Entry 9H5E (X-ray diffraction, 1.90 A resolution); this record covers chain A.

# Chain A
Name: Nicotinamide N-methyltransferase
From: Homo sapiens
Notes: EC 2.1.1.1
UniProt: P40261 (NNMT_HUMAN); residue numbers follow UniProt; this construct covers 3-261
Chain sequence (280 residues; row label = number of the first residue in the row; numbers below 1 keep their minus sign (His-18 is residue -18)):
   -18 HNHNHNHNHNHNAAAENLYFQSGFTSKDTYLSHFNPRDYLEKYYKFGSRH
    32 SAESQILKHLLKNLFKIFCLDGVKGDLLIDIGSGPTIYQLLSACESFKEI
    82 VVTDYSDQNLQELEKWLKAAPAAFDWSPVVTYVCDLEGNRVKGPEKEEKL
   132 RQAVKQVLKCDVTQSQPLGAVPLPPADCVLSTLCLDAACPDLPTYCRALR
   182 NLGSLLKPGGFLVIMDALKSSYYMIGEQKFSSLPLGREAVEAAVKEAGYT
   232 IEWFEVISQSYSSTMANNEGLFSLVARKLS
Unresolved in the structure: -18 to 3
Construct notes: expression tag (-18 to 2); engineered mutation Ala100 (Lys in P40261), Ala101 (Glu in P40261), Ala103 (Glu in P40261)
Ligand contacts:
  - 6-methoxy-1-methyl-pyridine-3-carboxamide (A1ISJ): Tyr20, Tyr24, Tyr25, Leu164, Asp167, Asp197, Ala198, Ser201, Tyr203, Tyr204, Ser213, Tyr242, Ala247
  - S-adenosylhomocysteine (SAH): Lys8, Tyr11, Phe15, Tyr20, Tyr25, Gly63, Ser64, Gly65, Thr67, Tyr69, Gln70, Asp85, Tyr86, Ser87, Asn90, Cys141, Asp142, Val143, Thr144, Thr163, Leu164, Cys165, Ala168, Ala169, Tyr204
UniProt features mapped onto this chain:
  - binding site (S-adenosyl-L-methionine): Tyr20, Tyr25, Gly63, Tyr69, Asp85, Asn90, Asp142, Val143, Thr163
  - binding site (nicotinamide): Asp197, Ser213
  - modified residue: Arg18 (Citrulline), Lys39 (N6-acetyllysine), Arg132 (Citrulline), Arg181 (Citrulline)

# Overview
Chain A binds S-adenosylhomocysteine and 6-methoxy-1-methyl-pyridine-3-carboxamide. From UniProt: 9
S-adenosyl-L-methionine-binding residues and nicotinamide-binding residues Asp197 and Ser213.
Chain A is Nicotinamide N-methyltransferase (Homo sapiens); the structure, NNMT-SAH IN COMPLEX WITH 1p, was
determined by X-ray diffraction together with 9H4Z, 9H5O, 9GVM, 9GVW and 9GWA from the same study.
